PDB entry 6A76 | X-ray diffraction, 1.50 A resolution | chains L and H

Chain L:
Protein: Light chain of the anti-human Robo1 antibody B5209B Fab
Organism: Mus musculus
Notes: antibody fragment or engineered binder
Chain sequence (211 residues; numbered 1 to 211; the number before each row is that of its first residue):
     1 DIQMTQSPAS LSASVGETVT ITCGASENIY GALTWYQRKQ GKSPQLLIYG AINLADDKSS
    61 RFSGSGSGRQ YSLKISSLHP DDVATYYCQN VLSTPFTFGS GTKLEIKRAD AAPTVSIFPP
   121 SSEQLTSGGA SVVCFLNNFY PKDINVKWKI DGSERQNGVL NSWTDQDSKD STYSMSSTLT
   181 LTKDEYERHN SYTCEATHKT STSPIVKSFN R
Cystine bridges: Cys23-Cys88, Cys134-Cys194

Chain H:
Protein: Heavy chain of the anti-human Robo1 antibody B5209B Fab
Organism: Mus musculus
Notes: antibody fragment or engineered binder
Chain sequence (221 residues; numbered -1 to 217 plus 6 insertion-coded residues; 4 numbers in that range are skipped by the numbering (no residue carries them; nothing is unmodelled there); the number before each row is that of its first residue; a row labelled like 134A-134F holds insertion residues (134A, then the next letters in order); numbers below 1 keep their minus sign (Glu-1 is residue -1)):
    -1 EVQLVESGGG VVQPGGSLKL SCAASGFTFS TYDMSWVRQT PDKRLELVAT INSNGGSTYY
    59 PDSVKGRFTS SRDNAKNILY LQMSSLKSED TAMYYCAREA LLRPPYYALD YWGQGTSVTV
   119 SSAKTTPPSV YPLAPG
134A-134F CGDTTG
   139 SSVTLGCLVK GYFPESVTVT WNSGSLSSSV HTFPALLQSG LYTMSSSVTV PSSTWPSQTV
   199 TCSVAHPASS TTVDKKLEP
Unresolved in the structure: 134A-134F, 217
Cystine bridges: Cys20-Cys94, Cys145-Cys200

How chain L and chain H interact:
Residue-residue contacts - 65 pairs, chain L then chain H:
  Leu33(L) with Tyr104(H), hydrogen bond (backbone-side chain)
  Thr34(L) with Tyr104(H), hydrogen bond; Tyr105(H)
  Tyr36(L) with Ala106(H); Leu107(H), hydrogen bond (side chain-backbone); Trp110(H), hydrophobic
  Arg38(L) with Gln37(H); Lys41(H)
  Ser43(L) with Tyr93(H); Trp110(H); Gly111(H), hydrogen bond (side chain-backbone); Gln112(H)
  Pro44(L) with Tyr93(H); Trp110(H)
  Leu46(L) with Leu107(H)
  Tyr49(L) with Leu100(H), hydrophobic; Tyr104(H), hydrophobic
  Gly50(L) with Tyr104(H), hydrogen bond (backbone-side chain)
  Tyr87(L) with Lys41(H), hydrogen bond (side chain-backbone); Leu43(H), hydrophobic
  Gln89(L) with Tyr105(H)
  Val91(L) with Tyr104(H); Tyr105(H)
  Thr94(L) with Tyr57(H)
  Pro95(L) with Tyr57(H)
  Phe96(L) with Leu45(H), hydrophobic; Tyr105(H), hydrophobic
  Phe98(L) with Leu43(H); Leu45(H)
  Ser100(L) with Arg42(H)
  Ser116(L) with Thr142(H)
  Phe118(L) with Leu131(H); Ala132(H); Thr142(H)
  Ser121(L) with Tyr129(H); Pro130(H)
  Glu123(L) with Tyr129(H); Pro130(H); Lys213(H), salt bridge
  Gln124(L) with Tyr129(H)
  Ser131(L) with Leu146(H); Lys148(H)
  Val133(L) with Leu131(H), hydrophobic
  Phe135(L) with Leu131(H), hydrophobic; Phe171(H), hydrophobic; Ser183(H); Ser184(H); Ser185(H)
  Asn137(L) with His169(H); Phe171(H); Ser185(H), hydrogen bond
  Asn138(L) with His169(H)
  Leu160(L) with Leu174(H), hydrophobic; Gln176(H)
  Asn161(L) with Leu174(H)
  Ser162(L) with Phe171(H); Pro172(H), hydrogen bond (side chain-backbone)
  Trp163(L) with Pro172(H)
  Thr164(L) with Thr170(H); Phe171(H)
  Ser174(L) with His169(H), hydrogen bond; Phe171(H)
  Met175(L) with Phe171(H)
  Ser176(L) with Phe171(H); Ser183(H), hydrogen bond
Also at the interface, not in a pair above, chain L (44 interface residues in all): Gly31, Ala32, Lys42, Pro119, Ser127, Asp167, Lys169, Thr178, Thr180
Also at the interface, not in a pair above, chain H (40 interface residues in all): Val35, Glu44, Asp108, Gly113, Pro133, Leu143, Gly144, Ser166

In short:
The interface between chain L and chain H involves 44 residues on one side and 40 on the other, with 10
hydrogen bonds and 1 salt bridge. Polar pairs include Glu123(L)-Lys213(H), Leu33(L)-Tyr104(H) and
Thr34(L)-Tyr104(H).
Here chain L is Light chain of the anti-human Robo1 antibody B5209B Fab and chain H is Heavy chain of the
anti-human Robo1 antibody B5209B Fab, both from Mus musculus. Entry 6A76 (Crystal structure of the Fab
fragment of B5209B, a murine monoclonal antibody specific for the fifth ...) was determined by X-ray
diffraction, deposited together with 6A77, 6A78 and 6A79.
